Entry 6X26 (electron microscopy, 4.10 A resolution (low resolution: residue-level contacts below are approximate; hydrogen-bond / salt-bridge calls are withheld)); this record covers chains I and R of the 9 polymer chains in the assembly.

[Chain I]
Protein: DNA-directed RNA polymerase subunit beta
From: Escherichia coli
Notes: EC 2.7.7.6
Reference sequence: A0A073H246 (A0A073H246_ECOLX); numbering as in UniProt (aligned over 1-1342)
Amino-acid sequence (1342 residues; row label = number of the first residue in the row):
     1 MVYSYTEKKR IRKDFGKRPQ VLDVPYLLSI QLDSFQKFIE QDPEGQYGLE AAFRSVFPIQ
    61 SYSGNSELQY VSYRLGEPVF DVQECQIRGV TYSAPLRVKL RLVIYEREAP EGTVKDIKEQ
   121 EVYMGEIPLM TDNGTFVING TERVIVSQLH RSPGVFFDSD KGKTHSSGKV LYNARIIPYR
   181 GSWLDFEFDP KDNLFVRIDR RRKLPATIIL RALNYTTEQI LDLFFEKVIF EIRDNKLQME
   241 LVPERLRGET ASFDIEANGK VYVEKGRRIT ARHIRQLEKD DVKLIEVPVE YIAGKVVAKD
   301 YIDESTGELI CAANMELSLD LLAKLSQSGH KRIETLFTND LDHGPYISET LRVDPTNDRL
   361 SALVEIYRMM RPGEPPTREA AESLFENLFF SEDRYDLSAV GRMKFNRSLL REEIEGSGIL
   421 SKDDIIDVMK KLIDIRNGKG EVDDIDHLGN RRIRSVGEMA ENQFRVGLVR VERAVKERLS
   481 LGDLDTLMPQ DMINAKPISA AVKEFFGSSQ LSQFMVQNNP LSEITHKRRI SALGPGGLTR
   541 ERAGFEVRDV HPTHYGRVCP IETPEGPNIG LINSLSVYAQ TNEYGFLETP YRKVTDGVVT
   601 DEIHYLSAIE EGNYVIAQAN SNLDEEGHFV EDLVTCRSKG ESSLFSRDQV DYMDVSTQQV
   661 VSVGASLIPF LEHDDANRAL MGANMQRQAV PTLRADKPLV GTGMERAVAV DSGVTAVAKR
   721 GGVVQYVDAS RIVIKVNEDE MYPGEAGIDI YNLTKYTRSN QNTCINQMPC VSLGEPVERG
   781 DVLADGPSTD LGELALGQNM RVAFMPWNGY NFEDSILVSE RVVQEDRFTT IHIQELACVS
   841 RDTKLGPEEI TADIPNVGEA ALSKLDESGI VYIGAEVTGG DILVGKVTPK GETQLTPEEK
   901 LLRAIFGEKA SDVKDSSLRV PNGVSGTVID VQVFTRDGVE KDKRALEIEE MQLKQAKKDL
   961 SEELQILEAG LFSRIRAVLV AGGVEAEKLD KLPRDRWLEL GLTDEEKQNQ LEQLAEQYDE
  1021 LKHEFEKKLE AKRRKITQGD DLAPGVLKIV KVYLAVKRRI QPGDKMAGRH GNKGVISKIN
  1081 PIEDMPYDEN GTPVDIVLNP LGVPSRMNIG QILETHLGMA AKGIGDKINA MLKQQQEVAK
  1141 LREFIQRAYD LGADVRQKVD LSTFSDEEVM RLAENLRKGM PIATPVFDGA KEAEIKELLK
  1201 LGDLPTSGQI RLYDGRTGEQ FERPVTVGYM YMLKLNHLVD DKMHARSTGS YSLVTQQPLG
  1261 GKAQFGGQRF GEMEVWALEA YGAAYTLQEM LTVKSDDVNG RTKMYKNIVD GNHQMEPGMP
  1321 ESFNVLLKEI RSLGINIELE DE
Not modelled in the structure: 1, 891-914, 1342
Differences from the reference sequence: conflict Val516 (Asp in A0A073H246)

[Chain R]
Molecule: 20-nt RNA strand
Sequence (20 nucleotides; each row starts with the number of its first residue):
     1 GCAUUCAAAG CGGAGAGGUA
Not modelled in the structure: 1-11
Ion coordination: Mg2+: A20 (shared with 3 residues of chain J)

[Interface between chain I and chain R]
Contacting residue pairs (18):
  Ser509(I) - G15(R)
  Gln510(I) - G15(R)
  Gln510(I) - A16(R)
  Gln513(I) - A16(R)
  Gln513(I) - G17(R)
  Arg529(I) - G18(R)
  Leu533(I) - G17(R)
  Arg540(I) - A16(R)
  Arg540(I) - G17(R)
  Pro564(I) - G18(R)
  Glu565(I) - A20(R)
  Arg687(I) - G18(R)
  Gln688(I) - G18(R)
  Lys1065(I) - U19(R)
  Lys1065(I) - A20(R)
  Lys1073(I) - A20(R)
  His1237(I) - G18(R)
  His1237(I) - U19(R)
Other interface residues (no listed pair), chain I (18 interface residues in all): Val516, Asn568, Ile572, Asn684, Leu1259
Other interface residues (no listed pair), chain R (7 interface residues in all): G12

[In short]
The interface between chain I and chain R involves 18 residues on one side and 7 on the other.
Here chain I is DNA-directed RNA polymerase subunit beta (Escherichia coli) and chain R is a 20-nt RNA strand.
Entry 6X26 (Mfd-bound E.coli RNA polymerase elongation complex - L1 state) was determined by electron
microscopy together with 6X2F, 6X2N, 6X43, 6X4W, 6X4Y and 6X50 from the same study.
